6YGB - chains B and C of the 3 polymer chains in the assembly; structure by X-ray diffraction, 2.45 A resolution.

== Chain B ==
Molecule: N-alpha-acetyltransferase 35, NatC auxiliary subunit
Organism: Saccharomyces cerevisiae
Reference sequence: Q02197 (NAA35_YEAST); residue numbers follow UniProt; this construct covers 1-733
Chain sequence (735 residues; each row starts with the number of its first residue; numbers below 1 keep their minus sign (Gly-1 is residue -1)):
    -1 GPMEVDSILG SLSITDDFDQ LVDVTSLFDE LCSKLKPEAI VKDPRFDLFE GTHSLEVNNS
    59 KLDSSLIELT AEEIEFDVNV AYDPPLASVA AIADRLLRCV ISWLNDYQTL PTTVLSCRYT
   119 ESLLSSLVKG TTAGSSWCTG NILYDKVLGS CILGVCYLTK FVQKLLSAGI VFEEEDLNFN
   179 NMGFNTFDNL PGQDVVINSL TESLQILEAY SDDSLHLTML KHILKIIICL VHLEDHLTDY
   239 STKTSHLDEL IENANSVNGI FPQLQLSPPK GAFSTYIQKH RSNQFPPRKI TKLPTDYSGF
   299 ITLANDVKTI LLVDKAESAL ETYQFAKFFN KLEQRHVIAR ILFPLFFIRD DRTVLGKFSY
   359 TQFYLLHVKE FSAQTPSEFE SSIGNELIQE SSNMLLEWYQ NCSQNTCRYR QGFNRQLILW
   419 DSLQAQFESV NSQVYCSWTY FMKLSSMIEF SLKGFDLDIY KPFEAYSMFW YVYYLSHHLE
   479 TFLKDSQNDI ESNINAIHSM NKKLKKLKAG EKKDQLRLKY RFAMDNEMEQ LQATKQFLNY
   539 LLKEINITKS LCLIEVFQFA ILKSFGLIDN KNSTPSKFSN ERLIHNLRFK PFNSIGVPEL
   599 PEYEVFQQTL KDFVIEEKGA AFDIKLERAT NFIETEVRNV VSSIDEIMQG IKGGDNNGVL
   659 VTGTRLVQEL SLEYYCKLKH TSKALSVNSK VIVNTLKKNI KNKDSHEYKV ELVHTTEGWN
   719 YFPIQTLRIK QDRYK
Not modelled in the structure: -1, 130-131, 376-379, 731-733
Sequence notes: expression tag (-1 to 0)
From the paper describing this entry:
  - mutagenesis - K500A/K501A/K503A/K504A: unchanged catalytic activity
  - mutagenesis - K500A/K501A/K503A/K504A, K511A/R515A/R519A: unchanged growth
  - mutagenesis - F47A, K59A: decreased catalytic activity

== Chain C ==
Molecule: N-alpha-acetyltransferase 38, NatC auxiliary subunit
Organism: Saccharomyces cerevisiae
Reference sequence: P23059 (NAA38_YEAST); numbering as in UniProt (aligned over 1-77)
Chain sequence (77 residues; each row starts with the number of its first residue):
     1 MDILKLSDFI GNTLIVSLTE DRILVGSLVA VDAQMNLLLD HVEERMGSSS RMMGLVSVPR
    61 RSVKTIMIDK PVLQELT

== Interface between chain B and chain C ==
Pairs across the interface - 92 pairs, chain B then chain C:
  Asp4(B) with Ser48(C)
  Ser5(B) with Gly47(C); Ser48(C)
  Gly8(B) with Gly47(C)
  Ser9(B) with Gly47(C)
  Ile12(B) with Ile23(C), hydrophobic; Arg45(C), hydrogen bond (backbone-side chain); Gly47(C)
  Asp15(B) with Arg45(C), salt bridge
  Phe16(B) with Ile15(C), hydrophobic; Val25(C), hydrophobic; Arg45(C); Asp69(C)
  Asp17(B) with Asp69(C)
  Gln18(B) with Asp69(C); Lys70(C), hydrogen bond (backbone-backbone)
  Leu19(B) with Ile15(C), hydrophobic; Ile68(C); Asp69(C)
  Val20(B) with Met67(C); Ile68(C), hydrogen bond (backbone-backbone); Lys70(C)
  Asp21(B) with Thr65(C), hydrogen bond; Ile66(C); Met67(C)
  Val22(B) with Phe9(C), hydrophobic; Ile66(C), hydrogen bond (backbone-backbone); Ile68(C), hydrophobic
  Thr23(B) with Thr65(C), hydrogen bond; Ile66(C), hydrogen bond (side chain-backbone)
  Phe26(B) with Phe9(C), hydrophobic; Leu14(C), hydrophobic; Ile66(C), hydrophobic
  Asp27(B) with Met35(C); Arg60(C), salt bridge
  Leu29(B) with Leu4(C); Lys5(C); Leu6(C), hydrophobic
  Cys30(B) with Val31(C), hydrophobic; Asp32(C); Ala33(C); Met35(C), hydrophobic
  Leu33(B) with Leu6(C), hydrophobic
  Lys34(B) with Ala33(C)
  Pro35(B) with Ala33(C), hydrophobic
  Ala37(B) with Ala33(C)
  Ile38(B) with Val31(C); Asp32(C)
  Val39(B) with Leu6(C), hydrophobic; Ser7(C); Ile10(C); Ala30(C); Val31(C), hydrogen bond (backbone-backbone)
  Lys40(B) with Ile10(C); Val29(C); Ala30(C)
  Asp41(B) with Ile10(C)
  Phe44(B) with Val29(C), hydrophobic
  Glu48(B) with Leu55(C)
  Gly49(B) with Leu55(C)
  His51(B) with Leu55(C)
  Ser52(B) with Leu38(C); Leu55(C)
  Leu53(B) with Met53(C); Leu55(C), hydrogen bond (backbone-backbone); Val56(C); Ser57(C), hydrogen bond (backbone-backbone)
  Glu54(B) with Ser57(C), hydrogen bond; Pro59(C)
  Val55(B) with Leu24(C), hydrophobic; Val56(C), hydrophobic; Ser57(C), hydrogen bond (backbone-backbone); Val58(C), hydrophobic; Pro59(C); Ser62(C)
  Asn56(B) with Arg61(C); Ser62(C), hydrogen bond
  Asp61(B) with Arg22(C), salt bridge
  Ser62(B) with Arg51(C), hydrogen bond
  Ser63(B) with Arg22(C), hydrogen bond; Glu44(C), hydrogen bond; Arg51(C), hydrogen bond
  Gln276(B) with Arg51(C), hydrogen bond (backbone-side chain)
  Lys277(B) with Arg51(C), hydrogen bond (backbone-side chain)
  His278(B) with Arg51(C)
  Arg279(B) with Arg51(C), hydrogen bond (backbone-side chain)
  Ser280(B) with Arg51(C); Met52(C), hydrogen bond (side chain-backbone)
  Asn281(B) with Met52(C), hydrogen bond (backbone-backbone); Met53(C)
  Gln282(B) with Met53(C); Gly54(C)
Other interface residues (no listed pair), chain B (47 interface residues in all): Leu25, Leu64
Other interface residues (no listed pair), chain C (48 interface residues in all): Leu18, Thr19, Glu20, Leu28, Leu37, Lys64, Leu73

== In short ==
47 residues of chain B and 48 residues of chain C are in contact, with 22 hydrogen bonds and 3 salt bridges.
Polar pairs include Asp15(B)-Arg45(C), Asp27(B)-Arg60(C) and Asp61(B)-Arg22(C). From the paper: F47A and K59A
of chain B reduce catalytic activity; K500A/K501A/K503A/K504A and K511A/R515A/R519A of chain B leave growth
unchanged.
Here chain B is N-alpha-acetyltransferase 35, NatC auxiliary subunit and chain C is N-alpha-acetyltransferase
38, NatC auxiliary subunit, both from Saccharomyces cerevisiae. Entry 6YGB (Crystal structure of the NatC
complex bound to CoA) was determined by X-ray diffraction (same publication as 6YGA, 6YGC and 6YGD).
